PDB entry 6ARY | X-ray diffraction, 2.26 A resolution | chain A

Chain A:
Name: Acetylcholinesterase
Organism: Anopheles gambiae
Notes: EC 3.1.1.7; fragment: residues 162 to 702
Reference sequence: Q869C3 (ACES_ANOGA); numbering as in UniProt (aligned over 162-702)
Amino-acid sequence (542 residues; row label = number of the first residue in the row):
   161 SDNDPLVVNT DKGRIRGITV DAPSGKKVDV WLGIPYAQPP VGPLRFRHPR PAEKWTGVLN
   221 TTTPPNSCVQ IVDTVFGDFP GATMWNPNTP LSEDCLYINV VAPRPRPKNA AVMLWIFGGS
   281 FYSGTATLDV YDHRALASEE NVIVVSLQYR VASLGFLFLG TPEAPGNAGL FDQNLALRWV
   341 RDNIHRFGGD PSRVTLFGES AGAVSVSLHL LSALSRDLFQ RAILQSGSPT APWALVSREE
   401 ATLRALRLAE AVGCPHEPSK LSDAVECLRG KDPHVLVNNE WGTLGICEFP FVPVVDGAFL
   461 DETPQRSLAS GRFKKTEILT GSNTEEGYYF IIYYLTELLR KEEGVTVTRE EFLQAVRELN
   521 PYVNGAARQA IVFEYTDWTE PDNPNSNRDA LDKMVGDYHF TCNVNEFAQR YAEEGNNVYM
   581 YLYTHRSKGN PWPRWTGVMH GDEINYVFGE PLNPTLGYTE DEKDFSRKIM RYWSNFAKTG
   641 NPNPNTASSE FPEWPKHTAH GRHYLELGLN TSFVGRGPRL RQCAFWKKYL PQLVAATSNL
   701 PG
Disordered / not traced: 161-162, 700-702
Sequence notes: expression tag (161); engineered mutation S280 (Gly in Q869C3)
Disulfides: C228-C255, C414-C427, C562-C683
Covalently attached groups: N-acetylglucosamine (NAG) linked to N220, N670; compound BT7 linked to S360
Ligand contacts:
  - BT7 ((1S)-2,2-difluoro-1-[1-(pentan-3-yl)-1H-pyrazol-4-yl]ethan-1-ol): W245, G278, G279, S280, Y291, E359, A361, W393, F449, Y489, F490, F560, H600, I604
  - citrate anion (FLC), molecule 1: R517, V523, N524, G525, R528
  - citrate anion (FLC), molecule 2: T658, H660, G661, H663, R676
Swiss-Prot annotation at these positions:
  - active site: S360 (Acyl-ester intermediate), E486 (Charge relay system), H600 (Charge relay system)
  - glycosylation (N-linked (GlcNAc...) asparagine): N220, N670
  - natural variant: S280 (G280S: In strain: YAO; this construct carries the variant)

In short:
Chain A binds citrate anion. Compound BT7 is covalently linked to S360. N-acetylglucosamine is covalently
linked to N220 and N670. UniProt lists 3 active-site residues.
Chain A is Acetylcholinesterase (Anopheles gambiae); the structure, Crystal structure of an
insecticide-resistant acetylcholinesterase mutant from the malaria vector Anopheles gambiae in complex with
..., was determined by X-ray diffraction, deposited together with 6ARX.
